Entry 5FKI (electron microscopy, 35.00 A resolution (very low resolution: no residue pairs are listed; an interface is given only as per-side residue counts)); this record covers chains 1M and 3G of the 84 polymer chains in the assembly.

== Chain 1M (and 3G) ==
Molecule: UL31
From: Suid herpesvirus 1
Notes: chain 3G of this document is another copy of the same molecule, construct and numbering; everything in this record applies to it too
UniProtKB: G3G955 (G3G955_9ALPH); residue numbers follow UniProt; this construct covers 26-271
Chain sequence (253 residues; numbered 19 to 271; the number before each row is that of its first residue):
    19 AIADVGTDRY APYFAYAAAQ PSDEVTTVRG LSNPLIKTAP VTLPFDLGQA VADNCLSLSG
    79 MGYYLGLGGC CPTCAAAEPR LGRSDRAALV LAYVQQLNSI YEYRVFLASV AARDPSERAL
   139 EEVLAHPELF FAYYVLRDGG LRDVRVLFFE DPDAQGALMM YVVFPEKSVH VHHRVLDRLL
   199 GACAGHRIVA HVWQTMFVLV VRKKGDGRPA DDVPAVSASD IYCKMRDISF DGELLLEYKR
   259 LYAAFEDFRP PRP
Disordered / not traced: 158-159, 224-228, 271
Modified / non-standard residues: Mse79, Mse177, Mse178, Mse214, Mse243 (selenomethionine; parent Met)
Sequence notes: expression tag (19-25)
Bound ions: Zn2+: C73, C89, C92
What the authors report for this chain:
  - mutagenesis - C73S, C89S, C92S, H188A: abolished binding to UL34 protein
  - mutagenesis - C88S: unchanged binding to UL34 protein
  - mutagenesis - Y34A, C88S: unchanged co-localization with UL34 protein
  - mutagenesis - Y34A: decreased binding to UL34 protein
  - mutagenesis - Y31A, D71R: abolished co-localization with UL34 protein

== How chain 1M and chain 3G interact ==
At this resolution (35 A) residue pairs are not listed: 6 residues of chain 1M and 10 of chain 3G lie at the interface.

== In short ==
Chain 1M and chain 3G form an interface of 6 and 10 residues respectively. C73(1M), C89(1M) and C92(1M)
coordinate Zn2+. From the paper: C73S, C89S and C92S of chain 1M, among others, abolish binding to UL34
protein; Y31A and D71R of chain 1M abolish co-localization with UL34 protein; 8 substitutions were tested in
all.
Both chains are UL31 (Suid herpesvirus 1). Entry 5FKI (Pseudorabies virus (PrV) nuclear egress complex
proteins fitted as a hexameric lattice into a sub-tomogram average ...) was determined by electron microscopy,
deposited together with 5E8C.
